6TOF - chains A and B; structure by X-ray diffraction, 1.67 A resolution.

# Chain A
Molecule: B-cell lymphoma 6 protein
From: Homo sapiens
UniProtKB: P41182 (BCL6_HUMAN); residues 5-129 here = UniProt positions 5-129
Sequence (128 residues; row label = number of the first residue in the row):
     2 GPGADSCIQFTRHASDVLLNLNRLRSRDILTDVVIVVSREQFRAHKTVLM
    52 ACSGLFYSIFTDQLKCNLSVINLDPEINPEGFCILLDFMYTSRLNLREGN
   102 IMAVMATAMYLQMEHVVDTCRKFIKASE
Disordered / not traced: 2-5
Sequence notes: expression tag (2-4)
Residues lining bound ligands: NQE (2-[(1,3-dimethyl-2-oxidanylidene-benzimidazol-5-yl)amino]pyridine-3-carbonitrile): Asn21, Arg24, Leu25, Arg28, Thr48, Met51, Ala52, Cys53, Ser54, Gly55, Tyr58, Gln113, Met114, Glu115
Curated features (UniProtKB/Swiss-Prot):
  - mutagenesis: Asn21 (N21K: Abolishes interaction with NCOR2 and HDAC2, no effect on interaction with CTBP1 and transcriptional autoinhibition; when associated with A-116 and 376-Q--Q-379), Ser59 (S59A: Abolished ubiquitination by the SCF(FBXL17) complex), His116 (H116A: Abolishes interaction with NCOR2 and HDAC2, no effect on interaction with CTBP1 and transcriptional autoinhibition; when associated with K-21 and 376-Q--Q-379)
Reported in the primary citation:
  - binding site for NQE: Asn21, Met51, Cys53 to Gly55, Tyr58, Glu115, His116

# Chain B
Molecule: Ala-trp-val-ile-pro-ala
Sequence (6 residues; numbered 0 to 5; the number before each row is that of its first residue; numbering starts at 0):
     0 AWVIPA

# Chain A / chain B interface
Residue-residue contacts - 13 pairs, chain A then chain B:
  Cys8(A) with Pro4(B)
  Ile9(A) with Trp1(B), hydrophobic; Val2(B); Pro4(B)
  Gln10(A) with Ala0(B); Trp1(B); Val2(B), hydrogen bond (backbone-backbone); Pro4(B)
  Phe11(A) with Ala0(B); Trp1(B)
  Thr12(A) with Ala0(B), hydrogen bond (backbone-backbone); Val2(B)
  Arg13(A) with Ala0(B)
Other interface residues (no listed pair), chain B (5 interface residues in all): Ile3

# In short
The interface between chain A and chain B involves 6 residues on one side and 5 on the other, with 2 hydrogen
bonds. The backbones hydrogen-bond at Gln10(A)-Val2(B) and Thr12(A)-Ala0(B). Ligands of chain A: compound NQE.
The paper reports a binding site for NQE at Asn21(A), Met51(A) and Cys53(A) among others.
Chain A is B-cell lymphoma 6 protein (Homo sapiens) and chain B is Ala-trp-val-ile-pro-ala; the structure,
Crystal structure of human BCL6 BTB domain in complex with compound 4, was determined by X-ray diffraction
together with 6TOG, 6TOH, 6TOI, 6TOK, 6TON and 6TOO from the same study.
